PDB entry 5YU6 | X-ray diffraction, 3.00 A resolution | chains A and B of the 3 polymer chains in the assembly

# Chain A
Name: Exportin-5
Source organism: Homo sapiens
UniProtKB: Q9HAV4 (XPO5_HUMAN); residues 1-1204 here = UniProt positions 1-1204
Amino-acid sequence (1204 residues; row label = number of the first residue in the row):
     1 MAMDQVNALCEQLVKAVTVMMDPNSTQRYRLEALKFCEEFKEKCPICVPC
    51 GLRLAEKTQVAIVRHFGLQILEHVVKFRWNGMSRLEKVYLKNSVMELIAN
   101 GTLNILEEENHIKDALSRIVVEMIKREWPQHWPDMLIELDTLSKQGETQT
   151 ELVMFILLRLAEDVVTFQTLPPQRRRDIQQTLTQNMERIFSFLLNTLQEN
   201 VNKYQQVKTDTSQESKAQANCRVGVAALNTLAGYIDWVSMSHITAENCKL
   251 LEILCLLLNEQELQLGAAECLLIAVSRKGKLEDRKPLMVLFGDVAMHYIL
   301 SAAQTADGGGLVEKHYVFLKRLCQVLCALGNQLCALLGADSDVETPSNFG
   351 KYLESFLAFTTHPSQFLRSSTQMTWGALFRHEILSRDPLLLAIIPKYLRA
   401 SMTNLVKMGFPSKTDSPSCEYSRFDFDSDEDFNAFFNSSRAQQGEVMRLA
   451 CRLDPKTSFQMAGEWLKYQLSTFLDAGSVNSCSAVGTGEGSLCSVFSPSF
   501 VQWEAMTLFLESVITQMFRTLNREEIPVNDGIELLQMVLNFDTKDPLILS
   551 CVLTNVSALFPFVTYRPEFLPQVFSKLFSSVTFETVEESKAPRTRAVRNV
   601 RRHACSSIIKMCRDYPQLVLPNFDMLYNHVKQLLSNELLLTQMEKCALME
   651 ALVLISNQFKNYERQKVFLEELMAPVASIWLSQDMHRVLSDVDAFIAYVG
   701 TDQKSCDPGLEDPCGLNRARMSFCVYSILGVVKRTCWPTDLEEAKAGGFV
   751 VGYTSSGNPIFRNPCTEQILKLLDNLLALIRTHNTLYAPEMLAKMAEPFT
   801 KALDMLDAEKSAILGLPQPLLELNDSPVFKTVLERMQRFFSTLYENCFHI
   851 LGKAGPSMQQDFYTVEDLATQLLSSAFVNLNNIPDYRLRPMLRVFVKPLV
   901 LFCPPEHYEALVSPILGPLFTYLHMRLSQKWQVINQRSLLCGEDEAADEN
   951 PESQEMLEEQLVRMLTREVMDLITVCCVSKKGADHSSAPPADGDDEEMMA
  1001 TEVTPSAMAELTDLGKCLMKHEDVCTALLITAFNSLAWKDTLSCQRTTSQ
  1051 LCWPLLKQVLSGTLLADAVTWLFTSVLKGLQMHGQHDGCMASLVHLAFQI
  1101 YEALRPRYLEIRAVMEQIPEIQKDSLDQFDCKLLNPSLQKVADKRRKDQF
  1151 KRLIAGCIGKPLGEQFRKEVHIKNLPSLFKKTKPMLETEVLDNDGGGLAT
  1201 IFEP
Disordered / not traced: 1-4, 474-490, 705-706, 938-951, 980-1009, 1137-1204
Disulfides: Cys1044-Cys1089
Swiss-Prot annotation at these positions:
  - region: Thr641, Gln642 (Pre-miRNA binding)
  - site (Pre-miRNA binding): Ala441, Arg448, Arg718, Gln1045
  - modified residue: Ala2 (N-acetylalanine), Lys396 (N6-acetyllysine), Ser826 (Phosphoserine)
  - natural variant: Val552 (V552I: Found in a patient with nephrotic syndrome; uncertain significance)

# Chain B
Name: GTP-binding nuclear protein Ran
Source organism: Canis lupus familiaris
UniProtKB: P62825 (RAN_CANLF); residues 1-216 here = UniProt positions 1-216
Amino-acid sequence (216 residues; each row starts with the number of its first residue):
     1 MAAQGEPQVQFKLVLVGDGGTGKTTFVKRHLTGEFEKKYVATLGVEVHPL
    51 VFHTNRGPIKFNVWDTAGQEKFGGLRDGYYIQAQCAIIMFDVTSRVTYKN
   101 VPNWHRDLVRVCENIPIVLCGNKVDIKDRKVKAKSIVFHRKKNLQYYDIS
   151 AKSNYNFEKPFLWLARKLIGDPNLEFVAMPALAPPEVVMDPALAAQYEHD
   201 LEVAQTTALPDEDDDL
Disordered / not traced: 1-6, 177-216
Ion coordination: Mg2+: Thr42 (together with GTP)
Small-molecule neighbours: GTP (guanosine-5'-triphosphate): Asp18, Gly19, Gly20, Thr21, Gly22, Lys23, Thr24, Thr25, Phe35, Glu36, Lys37, Lys38, Tyr39, Val40, Ala41, Thr42, Thr66, Ala67, Gly68, Gln69, Asn122, Lys123, Asp125, Ser150, Ala151, Lys152
Swiss-Prot annotation at these positions:
  - region: Lys37 to Val45 (Switch-I), Gly68 to Gln84 (Switch-II), Asp211 to Leu216 (Interaction with RANBP1)
  - binding site (GTP): Asp18 to Thr25, Glu36 to Thr42, Gly68, Asn122 to Asp125, Ser150 to Lys152
  - site: Gln69 (Essential for GTP hydrolysis)
  - modified residue: Ala2 (N-acetylalanine), Thr24 (Phosphothreonine), Lys37 (N6-acetyllysine), Lys60 (N6-acetyllysine), Lys71 (N6-acetyllysine), Lys99 (N6-acetyllysine), Lys134 (N6-acetyllysine), Lys159 (N6-acetyllysine)
  - cross-link (Glycyl lysine isopeptide (Lys-Gly)): Lys71 (interchain with G-Cter in SUMO2), Lys152 (interchain with G-Cter in SUMO2)

# Chain A / chain B interface
Pairs across the interface (60; chain A residue first):
  Val17(A) with Leu75(B), hydrophobic
  Met20(A) with Leu75(B), hydrophobic
  Met21(A) with Trp64(B); Gly78(B)
  Pro23(A) with Val47(B), hydrophobic; Trp64(B), hydrophobic
  Gln27(A) with Val45(B); Glu46(B), hydrogen bond
  Arg30(A) with Val45(B); Val47(B)
  Leu31(A) with Leu43(B), hydrophobic
  Leu34(A) with Leu43(B); Gly44(B); Gly74(B)
  Glu38(A) with Gly73(B); Gly74(B)
  His65(A) with Asp77(B), salt bridge; Gly78(B), hydrogen bond (side chain-backbone); Ile81(B)
  Phe66(A) with Leu75(B), hydrophobic
  Gln69(A) with Gly74(B); Leu75(B); Asp77(B), hydrogen bond
  Glu109(A) with Gln82(B), hydrogen bond
  Asn110(A) with Val111(B); Glu113(B), hydrogen bond
  His111(A) with Ile81(B); Val111(B)
  Asp114(A) with Asp77(B); Arg110(B); Val111(B)
  Arg118(A) with Arg76(B); Asp77(B), salt bridge; Asp107(B), salt bridge
  Phe155(A) with Arg110(B)
  Leu158(A) with Arg110(B)
  Arg159(A) with Arg106(B); Asp107(B), salt bridge; Arg110(B)
  Glu162(A) with Arg106(B); Arg110(B), salt bridge
  Asp163(A) with Arg106(B), salt bridge
  Phe167(A) with Pro102(B); Asn103(B); Arg106(B)
  Glu313(A) with Lys167(B), salt bridge
  Lys320(A) with Asn143(B)
  Arg321(A) with Asn143(B), hydrogen bond
  Arg423(A) with Pro172(B)
  Asp427(A) with Gln145(B); Tyr147(B), hydrogen bond; Lys159(B), salt bridge; Trp163(B); Arg166(B), hydrogen bond (backbone-side chain)
  Arg937(A) with Lys127(B)
  Glu952(A) with Ser153(B)
  Glu959(A) with Lys127(B)
  Lys1039(A) with Asp128(B)
  Leu1042(A) with Lys132(B)
  Gln1085(A) with Arg95(B), hydrogen bond
Also at the interface, not in a pair above, chain A (39 interface residues in all): Asp22, Lys76, Phe77, Thr169, Gln324
Also at the interface, not in a pair above, chain B (38 interface residues in all): Glu70, Tyr79, Lys130, Asn173

# In short
39 residues of chain A and 38 residues of chain B are in contact, with 9 hydrogen bonds and 8 salt bridges.
Polar pairs include His65(A)-Asp77(B), Arg118(A)-Asp77(B) and Arg118(A)-Asp107(B). Chain B binds GTP. Curated
annotation (UniProt) lists 23 GTP-binding residues on chain B.
Here chain A is Exportin-5 (Homo sapiens) and chain B is GTP-binding nuclear protein Ran (Canis lupus
familiaris). Entry 5YU6 (Crystal structure of exportin-5:RANGTP complex) was determined by X-ray diffraction
together with 5YU7 from the same study.
